PDB entry 6RQL | electron microscopy, 2.90 A resolution | chains Q and S of the 20 polymer chains in the assembly

Chain Q:
Name: RNA polymerase I-specific transcription initiation factor RRN7
Source organism: Saccharomyces cerevisiae
Reference sequence: P40992 (RRN7_YEAST); numbering as in UniProt (aligned over 1-514)
Amino-acid sequence (514 residues; each row starts with the number of its first residue):
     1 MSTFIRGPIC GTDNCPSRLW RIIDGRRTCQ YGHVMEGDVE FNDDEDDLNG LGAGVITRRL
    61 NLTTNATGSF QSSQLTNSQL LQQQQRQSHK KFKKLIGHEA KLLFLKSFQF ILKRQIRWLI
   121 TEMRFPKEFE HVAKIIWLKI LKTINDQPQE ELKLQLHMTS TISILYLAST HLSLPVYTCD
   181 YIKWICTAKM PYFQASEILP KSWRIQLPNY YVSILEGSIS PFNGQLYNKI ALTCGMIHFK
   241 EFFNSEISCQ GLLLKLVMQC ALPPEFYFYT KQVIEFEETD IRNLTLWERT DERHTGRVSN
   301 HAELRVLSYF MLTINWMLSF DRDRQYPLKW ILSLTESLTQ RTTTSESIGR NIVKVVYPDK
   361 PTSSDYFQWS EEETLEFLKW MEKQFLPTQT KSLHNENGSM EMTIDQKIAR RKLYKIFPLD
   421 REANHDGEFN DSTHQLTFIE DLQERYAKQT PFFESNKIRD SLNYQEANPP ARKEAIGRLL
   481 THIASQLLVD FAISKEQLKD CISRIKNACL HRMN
Not modelled in the structure: 1-2, 47-51, 389-404, 454-468

Chain S:
Name: RNA polymerase I-specific transcription initiation factor RRN6
Source organism: Saccharomyces cerevisiae
Reference sequence: P32786 (RRN6_YEAST); residue numbers follow UniProt; this construct covers 1-894
Amino-acid sequence (894 residues; row label = number of the first residue in the row):
     1 MSEGQIPSSD VLGSQLGVGV QGASLYCPQE NYTTKKQEKP QWLRPVDDTL AEDALDLHIV
    61 VKSLLCDTAI RYISDDKVLQ ESDADDDLIT SDIDEDTDNQ GDTSIVVNPV IPVVPKDVHF
   121 FKKVDVGNDS MFGVNCDTPV SFQDYIPSDL LRNLDDTLQE STNSSRPMQD AFFWDPTVAN
   181 RLDSQYIQTA SDLRNYRDGT EIIAYASGKT GSVLNIAVLT RQNTLHLNRH NNVTSIELHS
   241 PIKSIKIPGA SESIGRRSNL VGIITENSFQ IFRIESVHSR SCDVMVSSSE PLYFVEIDDL
   301 QVVDFAFNPW DLQQFAIIDI KGNWSIGRIP KNFNNNNKRK LQLIDNLHGT IFDPEELSSW
   361 KRIEWFSHFQ KILVFDRSKM IEIDFMNNWQ TEVVQAKAWS NIRDYKRIDD KNGILLTSRE
   421 IIIVGASESN DPVRRISWKH DLDPDDTTLR ITVQKVKKPD HILLVAFVYS MRHKRIYMHV
   481 FSHRKANLFQ SLGCSTVLEI PGGTPTGIET ILTLDHIDDE SRREEDADEN FELVVDFLVK
   541 LRNSSEVYYY ALSNTQNSEP NKQETPIIVD HPEWASLFNN ADEREKESIG ALVSQIKLKE
   601 RERISRVQNL IEHENSHDED KYLQDLGYRL SIATNELLES WQKTKDESIL SGSLSHSKLK
   661 NLLENSDSFA SIPEFSSLLD QFFQYYQDQD VTFIGFEKLL HLFLHEDVPG LDIFYNKLLQ
   721 CWVLVSPQAE LLTKEIVKDI IWSLARLEKP SLFEPIQNEI SRSLSGPYQD IISSWDMDDI
   781 NEEDESNEFN FDSQFSAPFN GRPPFNLNSQ SQIPTIKSSQ SSGLARRKRI LKTQSQKATP
   841 LSQSTQNLSV LPDSMTPAFT LMQPPSSQIS FVNDSQPRNS QKAKKKKKRI RGFG
Not modelled in the structure: 1-15, 69-169, 216-218, 307-315, 336-342, 516-530, 556-568, 650-655, 780-894

How chain Q and chain S interact:
Pairs across the interface (117; chain Q residue first):
  Leu102(Q) - Gln769(S)
  Leu102(Q) - Ser773(S)
  Leu105(Q) - Ser773(S)
  Lys106(Q) - Ser773(S)
  Gln109(Q) - Ser773(S)
  Gln109(Q) - Ser774(S)
  Gln109(Q) - Trp775(S)
  Gln109(Q) - Asp776(S)  hydrogen bond
  Phe110(Q) - Asp778(S)
  Lys113(Q) - Asp776(S)
  Arg117(Q) - Asp779(S)  hydrogen bond (side chain-backbone)
  Met123(Q) - His701(S)  hydrogen bond (backbone-side chain)
  Arg124(Q) - Lys698(S)
  Arg124(Q) - His701(S)
  Phe125(Q) - Leu702(S)  hydrophobic
  Pro126(Q) - Lys698(S)
  Pro126(Q) - Leu699(S)
  His131(Q) - Glu759(S)
  Val132(Q) - Lys749(S)
  Lys134(Q) - Glu759(S)
  Lys134(Q) - Asp776(S)  salt bridge
  Ile135(Q) - Glu759(S)
  Leu138(Q) - Glu759(S)
  Leu138(Q) - Arg762(S)
  Leu138(Q) - Ser774(S)
  Lys139(Q) - Arg762(S)
  Leu141(Q) - Ser774(S)
  Lys142(Q) - Arg762(S)
  Lys142(Q) - Ser765(S)
  Asn145(Q) - Ser765(S)  hydrogen bond (side chain-backbone)
  Asn145(Q) - Gly766(S)
  Asn145(Q) - Pro767(S)
  His171(Q) - Arg746(S)  hydrogen bond (backbone-side chain)
  Leu172(Q) - Ile694(S)  hydrophobic
  Leu172(Q) - Arg746(S)
  Ser173(Q) - Ser743(S)
  Ser173(Q) - Arg746(S)
  Leu174(Q) - Leu699(S)  hydrophobic
  Pro175(Q) - Leu702(S)  hydrophobic
  Pro175(Q) - Phe703(S)  hydrophobic
  Phe242(Q) - Ile649(S)  hydrophobic
  Asn244(Q) - Ser657(S)
  Asn244(Q) - Arg746(S)
  Glu246(Q) - Lys658(S)  salt bridge
  Gln250(Q) - Ser743(S)  hydrogen bond
  Gly251(Q) - Phe703(S)
  Gly251(Q) - Ile740(S)
  Leu254(Q) - Phe703(S)  hydrophobic
  Leu254(Q) - Ile736(S)  hydrophobic
  Leu254(Q) - Ile740(S)  hydrophobic
  Lys255(Q) - His705(S)
  Val257(Q) - Trp722(S)  hydrophobic
  Met258(Q) - Phe703(S)
  Met258(Q) - Leu704(S)  hydrophobic
  Leu262(Q) - Trp722(S)
  Pro263(Q) - Val725(S)  hydrophobic
  Pro264(Q) - Trp722(S)
  Pro264(Q) - Ile736(S)  hydrophobic
  Tyr267(Q) - Ile736(S)  hydrophobic
  Tyr267(Q) - Asp739(S)
  Phe268(Q) - Glu600(S)
  Phe268(Q) - Leu732(S)  hydrophobic
  Phe268(Q) - Glu735(S)
  Phe268(Q) - Ile736(S)  hydrophobic
  Tyr269(Q) - Ile596(S)  hydrophobic
  Lys271(Q) - Asp739(S)  salt bridge
  Gln272(Q) - Ile596(S)
  Gln272(Q) - Lys599(S)
  Gln272(Q) - Arg603(S)
  Phe276(Q) - Leu592(S)  hydrophobic
  Asn315(Q) - Phe578(S)
  Trp316(Q) - Ile589(S)
  Trp316(Q) - Val593(S)
  Met317(Q) - Ile596(S)  hydrophobic
  Phe320(Q) - Ile589(S)  hydrophobic
  Arg322(Q) - Lys597(S)
  Asp323(Q) - Arg601(S)  salt bridge
  Glu346(Q) - His705(S)
  Phe367(Q) - Arg475(S)
  Gln368(Q) - Leu498(S)
  Thr437(Q) - Glu706(S)  hydrogen bond
  Phe438(Q) - Leu704(S)
  Phe438(Q) - His705(S)
  Ile439(Q) - Leu704(S)  hydrophobic
  Ile439(Q) - Glu706(S)
  Ile439(Q) - Lys717(S)
  Gln443(Q) - Gln720(S)  hydrogen bond (side chain-backbone)
  Tyr446(Q) - Cys721(S)
  Tyr446(Q) - Trp722(S)  hydrogen bond
  Tyr446(Q) - Leu724(S)
  Tyr446(Q) - Val725(S)  hydrophobic
  Ala447(Q) - Leu724(S)  hydrophobic
  Gln449(Q) - Val725(S)
  Thr450(Q) - Leu724(S)
  Lys473(Q) - Asn579(S)
  Glu474(Q) - Asp570(S)
  Gly477(Q) - Asp570(S)
  Arg478(Q) - Val569(S)
  Arg478(Q) - Asp570(S)
  Leu480(Q) - Phe578(S)  hydrophobic
  Thr481(Q) - Val569(S)
  Thr481(Q) - Asp570(S)
  Thr481(Q) - His571(S)
  Thr481(Q) - Trp574(S)
  Ala484(Q) - Trp574(S)  hydrophobic
  Leu498(Q) - Trp574(S)  hydrophobic
  Lys499(Q) - Glu573(S)
  Ile502(Q) - Leu577(S)  hydrophobic
  Lys506(Q) - Leu577(S)
  Lys506(Q) - Phe578(S)
  Lys506(Q) - Asn579(S)
  Lys506(Q) - Asn580(S)
  Leu510(Q) - Glu585(S)
  Met513(Q) - Ser588(S)  hydrogen bond
  Met513(Q) - Ala591(S)  hydrophobic
  Asn514(Q) - Glu585(S)
  Asn514(Q) - Ser588(S)  hydrogen bond
Interface residues without a listed pair, chain Q (87 interface residues in all): Arg114, Glu128, Val176, Asp180, Trp203, Glu265, Val273, Leu312, Ser319, Ser364, Leu442, Phe452, Cys509
Interface residues without a listed pair, chain S (75 interface residues in all): Lys474, Arg584, Lys586, Gly590, His656, Phe693, Pro727, Leu744, Pro755, Ile756, Asn758, Asp770, Ile772, Met777

Overview:
87 residues of chain Q and 75 residues of chain S are in contact, with 11 hydrogen bonds and 4 salt bridges.
Polar pairs include Lys134(Q)-Asp776(S), Glu246(Q)-Lys658(S) and Lys271(Q)-Asp739(S).
Chain Q is RNA polymerase I-specific transcription initiation factor RRN7 and chain S is RNA polymerase
I-specific transcription initiation factor RRN6, both from Saccharomyces cerevisiae; the structure, RNA
Polymerase I Closed Conformation 2 (CC2), was determined by electron microscopy, deposited together with 6RQH,
6RQT, 6RRD, 6RUI, 6RUO and 6RWE.
